Entry 3HOU (X-ray diffraction, 3.20 A resolution); this record covers chains A and E of the 15 polymer chains in the assembly.

Chain A:
Name: DNA-directed RNA polymerase II subunit RPB1
From: Saccharomyces cerevisiae
Notes: EC 2.7.7.6
UniProtKB: P04050 (RPB1_YEAST); residues 1-1733 here = UniProt positions 1-1733
Chain sequence (1733 residues; row label = number of the first residue in the row):
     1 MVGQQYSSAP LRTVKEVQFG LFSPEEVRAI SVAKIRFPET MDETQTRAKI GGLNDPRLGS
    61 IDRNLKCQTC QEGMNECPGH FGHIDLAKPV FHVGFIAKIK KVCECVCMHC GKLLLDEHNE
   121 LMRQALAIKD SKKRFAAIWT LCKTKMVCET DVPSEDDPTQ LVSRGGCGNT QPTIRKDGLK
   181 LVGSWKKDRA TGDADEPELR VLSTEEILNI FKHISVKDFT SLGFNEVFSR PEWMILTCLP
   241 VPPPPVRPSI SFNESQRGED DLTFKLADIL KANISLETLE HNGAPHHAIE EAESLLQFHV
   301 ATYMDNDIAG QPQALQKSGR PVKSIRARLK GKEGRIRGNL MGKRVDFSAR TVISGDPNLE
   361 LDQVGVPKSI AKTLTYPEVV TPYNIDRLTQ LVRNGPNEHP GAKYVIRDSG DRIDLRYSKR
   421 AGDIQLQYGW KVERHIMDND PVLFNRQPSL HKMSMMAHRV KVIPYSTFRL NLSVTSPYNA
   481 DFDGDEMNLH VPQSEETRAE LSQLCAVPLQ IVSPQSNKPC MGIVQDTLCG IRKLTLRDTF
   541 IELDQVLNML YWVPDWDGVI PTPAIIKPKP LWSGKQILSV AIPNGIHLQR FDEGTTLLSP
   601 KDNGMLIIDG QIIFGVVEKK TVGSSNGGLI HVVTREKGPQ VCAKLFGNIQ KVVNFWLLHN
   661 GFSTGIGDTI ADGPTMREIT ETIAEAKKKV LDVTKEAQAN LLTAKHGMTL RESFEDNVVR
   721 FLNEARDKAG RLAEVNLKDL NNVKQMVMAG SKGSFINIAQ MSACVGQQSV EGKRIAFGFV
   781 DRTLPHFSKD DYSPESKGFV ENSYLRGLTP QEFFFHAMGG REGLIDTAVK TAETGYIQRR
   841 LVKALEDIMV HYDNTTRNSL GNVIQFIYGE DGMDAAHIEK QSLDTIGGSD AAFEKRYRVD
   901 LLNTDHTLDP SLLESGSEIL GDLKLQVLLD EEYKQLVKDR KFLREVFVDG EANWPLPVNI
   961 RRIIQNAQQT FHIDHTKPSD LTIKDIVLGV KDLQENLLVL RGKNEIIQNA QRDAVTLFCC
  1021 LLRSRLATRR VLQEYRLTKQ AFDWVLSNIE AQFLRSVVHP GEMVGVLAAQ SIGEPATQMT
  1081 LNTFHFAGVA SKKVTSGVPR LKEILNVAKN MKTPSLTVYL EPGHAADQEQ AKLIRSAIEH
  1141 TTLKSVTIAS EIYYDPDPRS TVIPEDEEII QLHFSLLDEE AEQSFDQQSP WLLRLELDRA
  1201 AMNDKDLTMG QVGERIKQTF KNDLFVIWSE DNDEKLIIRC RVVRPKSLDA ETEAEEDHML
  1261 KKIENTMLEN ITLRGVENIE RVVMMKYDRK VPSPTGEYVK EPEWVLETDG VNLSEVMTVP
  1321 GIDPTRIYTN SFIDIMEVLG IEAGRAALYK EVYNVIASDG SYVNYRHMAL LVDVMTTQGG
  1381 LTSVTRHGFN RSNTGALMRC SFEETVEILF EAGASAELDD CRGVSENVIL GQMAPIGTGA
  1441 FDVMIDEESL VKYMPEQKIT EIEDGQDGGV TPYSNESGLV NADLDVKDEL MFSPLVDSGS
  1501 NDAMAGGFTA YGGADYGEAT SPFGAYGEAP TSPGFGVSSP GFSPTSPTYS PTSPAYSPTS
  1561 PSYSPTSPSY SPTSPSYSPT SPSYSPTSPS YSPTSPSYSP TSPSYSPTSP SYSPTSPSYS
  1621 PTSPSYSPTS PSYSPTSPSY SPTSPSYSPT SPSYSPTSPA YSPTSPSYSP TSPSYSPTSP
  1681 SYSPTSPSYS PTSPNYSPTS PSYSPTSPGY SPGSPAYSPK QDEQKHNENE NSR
Not modelled in the structure: 1, 187-194, 1082-1091, 1176-1186, 1245-1253, 1456-1733
Bound ions: Zn2+ site 1: Cys67, Cys70, Cys77, His80; Zn2+ site 2: Cys107, Cys110, Cys148, Cys167
UniProt features mapped onto this chain:
  - region: Pro248 to Asp260 (Lid loop), Asn306 to Lys323 (Rudder loop), Pro810 to Glu822 (Bridging helix)
  - binding site (Zn(2+)): Cys67, Cys70, Cys77, His80, Cys107, Cys110, Cys148, Cys167
  - binding site (Mg(2+)): Asp481, Asp483, Asp485
  - modified residue: Thr1471 (Phosphothreonine)
  - cross-link (Glycyl lysine isopeptide (Lys-Gly)): Lys695 (interchain with G-Cter in ubiquitin), Lys1246 (interchain with G-Cter in ubiquitin), Lys1350 (interchain with G-Cter in ubiquitin)
  - natural variant: Ser1653 to Pro1659 (deletion: In strain: A364A)
  - mutagenesis: Lys1246 (K1246R: Impairs ubiquitination during transcription stress)
Reported in the primary citation:
  - conformationally variable residues (side-chain flip): Asp481, Asp483, Asp485
  - binding site for the 17-nt RNA strand: Asp483, Asp485

Chain E:
Name: DNA-directed RNA polymerases I, II, and III subunit RPABC1
From: Saccharomyces cerevisiae
Notes: EC 2.7.7.6
UniProtKB: P20434 (RPAB1_YEAST); residues 1-215 here = UniProt positions 1-215
Chain sequence (215 residues; each row starts with the number of its first residue):
     1 MDQENERNIS RLWRAFRTVK EMVKDRGYFI TQEEVELPLE DFKAKYCDSM GRPQRKMMSF
    61 QANPTEESIS KFPDMGSLWV EFCDEPSVGV KTMKTFVIHI QEKNFQTGIF VYQNNITPSA
   121 MKLVPSIPPA TIETFNEAAL VVNITHHELV PKHIRLSSDE KRELLKRYRL KESQLPRIQR
   181 ADPVALYLGL KRGEVVKIIR KSETSGRYAS YRICM
Not modelled in the structure: 1

Chain A / chain E interface:
Pairs across the interface (88):
  Arg857(A) with Tyr168(E), hydrogen bond (side chain-backbone); Leu170(E)
  Leu860(A) with Gln174(E), hydrogen bond (backbone-side chain)
  Gly861(A) with Gln174(E)
  Asn862(A) with Ser173(E), hydrogen bond (side chain-backbone); Gln174(E)
  Val863(A) with Leu170(E), hydrophobic; Gln174(E), hydrogen bond (backbone-backbone); Pro176(E)
  Gln865(A) with Tyr208(E)
  Phe866(A) with Tyr168(E); Tyr208(E), hydrogen bond (backbone-side chain); Ser210(E); Tyr211(E)
  Gly869(A) with Thr204(E), hydrogen bond (backbone-side chain)
  Glu870(A) with Arg200(E), salt bridge; Ser202(E), hydrogen bond; Thr204(E); Ser205(E), hydrogen bond (backbone-side chain); Tyr208(E)
  Asp871(A) with Thr204(E), hydrogen bond; Ser205(E)
  Phe942(A) with Gly206(E); Arg207(E)
  Glu945(A) with Lys201(E), salt bridge
  Val946(A) with Lys201(E); Ser202(E); Gly206(E)
  Phe947(A) with Glu203(E)
  Trp954(A) with Glu203(E)
  Leu956(A) with Thr204(E)
  Asn1004(A) with Arg167(E)
  Ile1006(A) with Glu163(E); Leu164(E); Arg167(E); Tyr168(E), hydrophobic
  Ile1007(A) with Arg167(E)
  Ala1010(A) with Tyr168(E)
  Asp1013(A) with Ser205(E); Arg207(E), salt bridge
  Ala1014(A) with Ser205(E)
  Thr1016(A) with Ser205(E)
  Leu1017(A) with Glu203(E); Thr204(E); Ser205(E), hydrogen bond (backbone-backbone); Gly206(E)
  Met1317(A) with Val142(E)
  Thr1318(A) with Arg11(E), hydrogen bond; Arg14(E), hydrogen bond (backbone-side chain); Ala138(E); Val141(E); Val142(E)
  Pro1324(A) with Val142(E), hydrophobic; His147(E)
  Thr1325(A) with His146(E), hydrogen bond (side chain-backbone); His147(E); Glu148(E), hydrogen bond (backbone-backbone)
  Arg1326(A) with Glu148(E)
  Ile1327(A) with His147(E), hydrogen bond (backbone-side chain)
  Glu1337(A) with Pro183(E)
  Val1338(A) with Ile144(E); Pro183(E)
  Leu1339(A) with Ile144(E), hydrophobic; His147(E); Val150(E); Val184(E)
  Gly1340(A) with Asp182(E); Pro183(E)
  Ile1341(A) with Asp182(E), hydrogen bond (backbone-side chain); Arg212(E)
  Glu1342(A) with Pro151(E); His153(E); Ile198(E); Arg200(E), salt bridge; Arg212(E), salt bridge
  Ala1343(A) with Leu149(E); Val150(E), hydrophobic
  Arg1345(A) with Arg200(E)
  Ala1346(A) with Leu149(E), hydrophobic
  Tyr1349(A) with Glu203(E)
  Tyr1365(A) with Glu203(E)
  Arg1366(A) with Thr204(E)
  Thr1376(A) with Arg212(E)
  Thr1377(A) with Pro176(E); Arg177(E), hydrogen bond (backbone-backbone)
  Gln1378(A) with Arg177(E)
  Gly1379(A) with Arg177(E); Gln179(E)
Interface residues without a listed pair, chain A (51 interface residues in all): Ile867, Ile1335, Met1336, Ala1347, Asp1373
Interface residues without a listed pair, chain E (42 interface residues in all): Leu175, Ile178, Ala209

Summary:
51 residues of chain A and 42 residues of chain E are in contact; the contacts include 17 hydrogen bonds and 5
salt bridges. Polar contacts include Glu870(A)-Arg200(E), Glu945(A)-Lys201(E) and Asp1013(A)-Arg207(E). The
paper reports a binding site for the 17-nt RNA strand at Asp483(A) and Asp485(A); conformational variability
at Asp481(A), Asp483(A) and Asp485(A).
Here chain A is DNA-directed RNA polymerase II subunit RPB1 and chain E is DNA-directed RNA polymerases I, II,
and III subunit RPABC1, both from Saccharomyces cerevisiae. Entry 3HOU (Complete RNA polymerase II elongation
complex I with a T-U mismatch) was determined by X-ray diffraction, deposited together with 3HOV, 3HOW, 3HOX,
3HOY and 3HOZ.
